8K24 - chains l and p of the 32 polymer chains in the assembly; structure by electron microscopy, 3.72 A resolution.

== Chain l ==
Molecule: Csy3
From: Vibrio phage ICP1_2004_A
UniProt: F1D5V6 (F1D5V6_9CAUD); residues 1-306 here = UniProt positions 1-306
Chain sequence (306 residues; each row starts with the number of its first residue):
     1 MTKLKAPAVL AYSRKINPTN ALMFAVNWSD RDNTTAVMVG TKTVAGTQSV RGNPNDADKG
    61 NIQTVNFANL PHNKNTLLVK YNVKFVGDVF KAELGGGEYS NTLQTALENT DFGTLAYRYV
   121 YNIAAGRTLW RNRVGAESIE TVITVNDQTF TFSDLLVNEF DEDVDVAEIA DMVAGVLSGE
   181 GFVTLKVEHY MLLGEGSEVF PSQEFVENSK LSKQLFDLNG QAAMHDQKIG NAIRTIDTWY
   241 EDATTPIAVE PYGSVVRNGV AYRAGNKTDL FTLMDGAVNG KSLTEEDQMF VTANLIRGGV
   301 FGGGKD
Not modelled in the structure: 1, 304-306

== Chain p ==
Molecule: 60-nt RNA strand
From: Vibrio phage ICP1_2004_A
Sequence (60 nucleotides; numbered -7 to 52; the number before each row is that of its first residue; numbers below 1 keep their minus sign (C-7 is residue -7)):
    -7 CUUAAAGAGU CAACCCUUUG CUUAUCUUCC CUAUUUAAAU GUUAGCAGCC GCAUAGGCUG

== How chain l and chain p interact ==
Contacting residue pairs - 38 pairs, chain l then chain p:
  Ala11(l) - U27(p)  base contact
  Tyr12(l) - U27(p)  hydrogen bond to the sugar
  Ser13(l) - U27(p)  sugar contact
  Arg14(l) - U27(p)  sugar contact
  Arg14(l) - U28(p)  salt bridge to the phosphate
  Arg14(l) - A29(p)  salt bridge to the phosphate
  Glu93(l) - U26(p)  hydrogen bond to the sugar
  Glu93(l) - U27(p)  sugar contact
  Leu94(l) - U26(p)  base contact
  Trp130(l) - A30(p)  base contact
  Arg131(l) - U35(p)  salt bridge to the phosphate
  Gln203(l) - A31(p)  phosphate contact
  Gln203(l) - U32(p)  phosphate contact
  Glu204(l) - A31(p)  base contact
  Phe205(l) - A31(p)  base contact
  Val206(l) - A31(p)  hydrogen bond to the base
  Ser212(l) - A36(p)  hydrogen bond to the phosphate
  Lys213(l) - U35(p)  phosphate contact
  Lys213(l) - A36(p)  salt bridge to the phosphate
  His225(l) - A31(p)  salt bridge to the phosphate
  Gln227(l) - A29(p)  sugar contact
  Gln227(l) - A30(p)  sugar contact
  Gln227(l) - A31(p)  hydrogen bond to the phosphate
  Lys228(l) - A30(p)  sugar contact
  Lys228(l) - A31(p)  phosphate contact
  Lys228(l) - U32(p)  salt bridge to the phosphate
  Asn231(l) - A30(p)  hydrogen bond to the base
  Arg234(l) - A29(p)  salt bridge to the phosphate
  Arg234(l) - A30(p)  salt bridge to the phosphate
  Val255(l) - A30(p)  base contact
  Arg257(l) - A30(p)  base contact
  Arg257(l) - U32(p)  hydrogen bond to the phosphate
  Arg297(l) - U28(p)  sugar contact
  Arg297(l) - A29(p)  phosphate contact
  Gly299(l) - U27(p)  base contact
  Gly299(l) - U28(p)  base contact
  Val300(l) - U27(p)  hydrogen bond to the base
  Val300(l) - U28(p)  base contact
Also at the interface, not in a pair above, chain l (28 interface residues in all): Val65, Ser202, Glu207, Gly298

== Summary ==
28 residues of chain l and 9 residues of chain p are in contact; the contacts include 8 hydrogen bonds and 8
salt bridges. Polar contacts include Val206(l)-A31(p), Asn231(l)-A30(p) and Val300(l)-U27(p).
Chain l is Csy3 and chain p is a 60-nt RNA strand, both from Vibrio phage ICP1_2004_A; the structure, ICP1
Csy-dsDNA-Cas1-Cas2/3 complex (fully assembled form), C2 symmetry, was determined by electron microscopy.
